PDB entry 5YXN | X-ray diffraction, 2.03 A resolution | chains A and I of the 5 polymer chains in the assembly

# Chain A
Name: T cell receptor alpha chain
Organism: Homo sapiens
Chain sequence (192 residues; row label = number of the first residue in the row):
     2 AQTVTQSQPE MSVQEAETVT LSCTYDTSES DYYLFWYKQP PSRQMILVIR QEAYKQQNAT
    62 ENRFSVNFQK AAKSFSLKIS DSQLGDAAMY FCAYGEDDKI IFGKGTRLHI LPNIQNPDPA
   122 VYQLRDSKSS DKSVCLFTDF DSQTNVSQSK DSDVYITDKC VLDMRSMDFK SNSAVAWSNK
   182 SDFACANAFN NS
Disulfide bonds: Cys24-Cys93, Cys136-Cys186

# Chain I
Name: NS3 peptide
Organism: Hepatitis C virus
Chain sequence (10 residues; numbered 1 to 10; the number before each row is that of its first residue):
     1 KLVALGINAV

# How chain A and chain I interact
Residue-residue contacts - 11 pairs, chain A then chain I:
  Ser29(A) - Lys1(I)  hydrogen bond (backbone-side chain)
  Glu30(A) - Lys1(I)  salt bridge
  Asp32(A) - Ala4(I)
  Asp32(A) - Leu5(I)
  Tyr33(A) - Leu5(I)
  Tyr34(A) - Leu5(I)  hydrophobic
  Glu97(A) - Ala4(I)
  Asp98(A) - Ala4(I)  hydrogen bond (backbone-backbone)
  Asp98(A) - Leu5(I)  hydrogen bond (side chain-backbone)
  Asp98(A) - Gly6(I)  hydrogen bond (side chain-backbone)
  Asp98(A) - Ile7(I)  hydrogen bond (side chain-backbone)
Also at the interface, not in a pair above, chain A (9 interface residues in all): Tyr55, Gly96
Also at the interface, not in a pair above, chain I (7 interface residues in all): Val3, Asn8

# Summary
Chain A and chain I form an interface of 9 and 7 residues respectively, with 5 hydrogen bonds and 1 salt
bridge. Polar contacts include Glu30(A)-Lys1(I), Ser29(A)-Lys1(I) and Asp98(A)-Leu5(I).
Here chain A is T cell receptor alpha chain (Homo sapiens) and chain I is NS3 peptide (Hepatitis C virus).
Entry 5YXN (A T cell receptor in complex with HLA-A0201 restricted Hepatitis C virus NS3 peptide (KLVALGINAV))
was determined by X-ray diffraction.
